8JZE - chains d and l of the 27 polymer chains in the assembly; structure by electron microscopy, 2.99 A resolution.

# Chain d
Molecule: Photosystem I PsaD
Chain sequence (218 residues; each row starts with the number of its first residue):
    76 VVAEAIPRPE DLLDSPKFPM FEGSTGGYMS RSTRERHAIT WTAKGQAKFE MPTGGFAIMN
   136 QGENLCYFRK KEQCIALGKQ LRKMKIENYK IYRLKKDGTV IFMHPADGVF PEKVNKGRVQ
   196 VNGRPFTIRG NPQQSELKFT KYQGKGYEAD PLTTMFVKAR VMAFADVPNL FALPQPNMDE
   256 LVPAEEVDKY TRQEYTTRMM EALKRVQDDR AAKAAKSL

# Chain l
Molecule: Photosystem I PsaL
Chain sequence (250 residues; numbered 37 to 286; the number before each row is that of its first residue):
    37 KIAYLQDIPR TIVEKDALEL ILKNTPKEQW ENPPEDSYLY TVKAFAEMYG PGKATKMGWW
    97 DYYRLKMDMP DTTRLSSERE LQEIEEYEKL MMSGKVPFAV PGPSGYFFTG FVTQWKGKEP
   157 FAGDQVITLT ENGLFAKQFL SALAFYREGL KPWQRGLEIG MAHGYFLIGP FTSLGPLRNT
   217 PEAATVGLLC GCAIVGIVSI GGLIFGSTIK PTRFDKDGDK PGAGFIEMIN WHAVGGLGGA
   277 GFAHALITVF
Metal / ion sites: chlorophyll a Mg site 1 near Pro137 (its only coordinating residue here); chlorophyll a Mg site 2 near Glu194 (its only coordinating residue here)
Ligand contacts:
  - beta-carotene (BCR), molecule 1: Leu193, Met197, Ala198, Tyr201, Phe202, Val270, Gly274, Gly275, Phe278
  - beta-carotene (BCR), molecule 2: Ile195, His199, Val234, Ser235, Gly237, Gly238, Phe241, Phe261, Met264, Ile265, His268
  - beta-carotene (BCR), molecule 3: Phe207, Cys226, Ala229, Ile230
  - chlorophyll a (CLA), molecule 1: Trp96, Tyr99, Arg100, Met103
  - chlorophyll a (CLA), molecule 2: Val132, Pro133, Phe134, Ala135, Pro137, Gly141, Tyr142, Thr149, Trp151, Thr164, Leu165, Thr166
  - chlorophyll a (CLA), molecule 3: Val136, Pro137, Gly138, Pro139, Ser140, Gly141
  - chlorophyll a (CLA), molecule 4: Gly138, Pro139, Ser140, Gly141, Tyr142, Phe143
  - chlorophyll a (CLA), molecule 5: Gly138, Pro139, Ser140
  - chlorophyll a (CLA), molecule 6: Thr164, Thr166, Glu167, Ala172, Phe175, Leu176
  - chlorophyll a (CLA), molecule 7: Phe175, Ala178, Leu179, Arg183, Leu186, Gln190, Glu194, Met197, Ala198, Phe278
  - chlorophyll a (CLA), molecule 8: Phe175, Leu176, Leu179, Ala180, Phe181, Glu194, Ile195, Ala198, His199, Phe202
  - chlorophyll a (CLA), molecule 9: His199, Phe202, Leu203, Ile230, Val234, Phe241, Thr244, Ile245
  - chlorophyll a (CLA), molecule 10: Tyr201, Phe202, Gly205, Pro206, Thr208, Ser209, Leu210, Ala279, Leu282, Ile283, Phe286
  - chlorophyll a (CLA), molecule 11: Phe202, Leu203, Pro206, Phe207, Leu210, Gly211, Pro212, Arg214
  - chlorophyll a (CLA), molecule 12: Phe207, Pro212, Leu213, Val222, Leu225, Cys226
  - chlorophyll a (CLA), molecule 13: Thr221, Leu224, Leu273, Gly274, Gly277, Phe278, His280, Ala281, Thr284, Val285
  - chlorophyll a (CLA), molecule 14: Leu225, Cys228, Ala229, Gly232, Ile233, Ser235, Ile236, Asn266, Ala269, Val270, Leu273
  - chlorophyll a (CLA), molecule 15: Ile233, Val234, Gly237
  - Dinoxanthin (UIX; [(1S,5R)-3,3,5-trimethyl-5-oxidanyl-4-[(3E,5E,7E,9E,11E,13E,15E,17E)-3,7,12,16-tetramethyl-18-[(1S,4S,6R)-2,2,6-trimethyl-4-oxidanyl-7-oxabicyclo[4.1.0]heptan-1-yl]octadeca-1,3,5,7,9,11,13,15,17-nonaenylidene]cyclohexyl] ethanoate): Phe134, Val136, Phe143, Thr145

# Interface between chain d and chain l
Pairs across the interface - 39 pairs, chain d then chain l:
  Glu85(d) with Glu155(l)
  Leu88(d) with Lys154(l); Glu155(l)
  Phe93(d) with Pro156(l), hydrophobic; Phe157(l), hydrophobic
  Met95(d) with Met128(l)
  Phe96(d) with Met128(l); Lys152(l), hydrogen bond (backbone-side chain); Pro156(l); Phe157(l), hydrophobic
  Glu97(d) with Met127(l); Met128(l); Gly130(l); Trp151(l); Lys152(l)
  Gly98(d) with Trp151(l), hydrogen bond (backbone-side chain); Lys152(l)
  Ser99(d) with Trp151(l); Gly159(l); Val162(l)
  Thr100(d) with Gly159(l); Val162(l)
  Gly102(d) with Phe157(l); Gly159(l), hydrogen bond (backbone-backbone)
  Tyr103(d) with Glu155(l), hydrogen bond; Phe157(l), hydrogen bond (backbone-backbone); Ala158(l); Gly159(l), hydrogen bond (backbone-backbone)
  Met104(d) with Asp160(l)
  Ser105(d) with Asp160(l), hydrogen bond; Gln161(l), hydrogen bond
  Arg106(d) with Asp160(l), salt bridge; Glu167(l), salt bridge
  Met126(d) with Phe157(l), hydrophobic
  Phe131(d) with Met128(l)
  Ile133(d) with Met128(l), hydrophobic
  Leu140(d) with Phe157(l)
  Cys141(d) with Phe157(l), hydrophobic
  Tyr142(d) with Phe157(l)
Other interface residues (no listed pair), chain d (23 interface residues in all): Pro84, Pro94, Ala132

# In short
The interface between chain d and chain l involves 23 residues on one side and 15 on the other; the contacts
include 8 hydrogen bonds and 2 salt bridges. Polar contacts include Arg106(d)-Asp160(l), Arg106(d)-Glu167(l)
and Phe96(d)-Lys152(l).
Here chain d is Photosystem I PsaD and chain l is Photosystem I PsaL. Entry 8JZE (PSI-AcpPCI supercomplex from
Symbiodinium) was determined by electron microscopy, deposited together with 8JW0 and 8JZF.
